Entry 5S54 (X-ray diffraction, 2.40 A resolution); this record covers chains B and E of the 6 polymer chains in the assembly.

[Chain B]
Name: Tubulin beta-2B chain
Source organism: Bos taurus
UniProtKB: Q6B856 (TBB2B_BOVIN); the author numbering skips numbers that UniProt does not, so the offset changes along the chain: 1-42 = UniProt 1-42; 45-360 = UniProt 43-358; 369-455 = UniProt 359-445
Sequence (445 residues; numbered 1 to 455; 10 numbers in that range are skipped by the numbering (no residue carries them; nothing is unmodelled there); the number before each row is that of its first residue):
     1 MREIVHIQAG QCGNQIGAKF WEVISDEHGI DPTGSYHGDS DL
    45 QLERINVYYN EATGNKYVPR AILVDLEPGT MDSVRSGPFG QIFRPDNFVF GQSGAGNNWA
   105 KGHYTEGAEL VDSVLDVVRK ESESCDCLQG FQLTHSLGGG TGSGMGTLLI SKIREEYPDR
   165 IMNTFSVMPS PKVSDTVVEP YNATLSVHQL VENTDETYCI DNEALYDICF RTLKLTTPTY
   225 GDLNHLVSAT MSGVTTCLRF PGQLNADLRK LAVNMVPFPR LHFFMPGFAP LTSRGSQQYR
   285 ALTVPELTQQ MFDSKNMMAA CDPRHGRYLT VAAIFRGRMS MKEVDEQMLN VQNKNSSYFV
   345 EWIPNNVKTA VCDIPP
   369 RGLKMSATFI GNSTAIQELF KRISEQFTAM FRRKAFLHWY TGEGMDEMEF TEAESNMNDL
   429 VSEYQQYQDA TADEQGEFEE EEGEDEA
Unresolved in the structure: 278-281, 438-455
Bound ions: Mg2+: Q11 (together with GDP); Ca2+: E113 (shared with 1 residue of chain C)
Ligand contacts:
  - GDP (guanosine-5'-diphosphate): G10, Q11, C12, Q15, I16, A99, N101, S140, G142, G143, G144, T145, G146, S147, V171, P173, V177, D179, E183, N206, L209, Y224, L227, N228
  - WLS (1-(pyridin-4-yl)-N-[(thiophen-2-yl)methyl]methanamine): I154, I157, R158, Y161, P162, D163, R164, I165, M166, N197, D199, R253
UniProt features mapped onto this chain:
  - motif: M1 to I4 (MREI motif)
  - binding site (GTP): Q11, E71, S140, G144, T145, G146, N206, N228
  - binding site (Mg(2+)): E71
  - modified residue: S40 (Phosphoserine), T57 (Phosphothreonine), K60 (N6-acetyllysine), S174 (Phosphoserine), T287 (Phosphothreonine), T292 (Phosphothreonine), R320 (Omega-N-methylarginine), E448 (5-glutamyl polyglutamate)
  - cross-link (Glycyl lysine isopeptide (Lys-Gly)): K60 (interchain with G-Cter in ubiquitin), K326 (interchain with G-Cter in ubiquitin)
From the paper describing this entry:
  - binding site for WLS: I154, I157, Y161, P162, M166, D199
  - conformationally variable residues (side-chain flip): R158

[Chain E]
Name: Stathmin-4
Source organism: Rattus norvegicus
UniProtKB: P63043 (STMN4_RAT); residues 5-145 here correspond to UniProt positions 49-189 (UniProt number = residue number + 44)
Sequence (143 residues; numbered 3 to 145; the number before each row is that of its first residue):
     3 MADMEVIELN KCTSGQSFEV ILKPPSFDGV PEFNASLPRR RDPSLEEIQK KLEAAEERRK
    63 YQEAELLKHL AEKREHEREV IQKAIEENNN FIKMAKEKLA QKMESNKENR EAHLAAMLER
   123 LQEKDKHAEE VRKNKELKEE ASR
Unresolved in the structure: 3-5, 29-43, 144-145
Sequence notes: initiating methionine (3); expression tag (4)
UniProt features mapped onto this chain:
  - modified residue: S46 (Phosphoserine)

[How chain B and chain E interact]
Pairs across the interface - 24 pairs, chain B then chain E:
  H107(B) - K75(E)  hydrogen bond
  Y108(B) - H78(E)  hydrogen bond
  Y108(B) - E79(E)
  Y108(B) - V82(E)  hydrophobic
  Y108(B) - I83(E)
  L152(B) - E79(E)
  S155(B) - L72(E)
  S155(B) - K75(E)
  S155(B) - R76(E)  hydrogen bond
  K156(B) - R76(E)
  K156(B) - E79(E)  salt bridge
  R158(B) - L68(E)
  R158(B) - L72(E)
  E159(B) - L72(E)
  E159(B) - R76(E)  salt bridge
  Q193(B) - K75(E)
  E196(B) - H71(E)  salt bridge
  T409(B) - E89(E)
  E411(B) - V82(E)
  E411(B) - A86(E)
  G412(B) - V82(E)
  G412(B) - K85(E)
  G412(B) - A86(E)
  E417(B) - H78(E)  salt bridge
Other interface residues (no listed pair), chain B (17 interface residues in all): T109, P162, G410, M413
Other interface residues (no listed pair), chain E (14 interface residues in all): E65, L69

[Summary]
17 residues of chain B face 14 of chain E across their interface; the contacts include 3 hydrogen bonds and 4
salt bridges. Polar pairs include K156(B)-E79(E), E159(B)-R76(E) and E196(B)-H71(E). Ligands of chain B: GDP
and compound WLS. The paper reports a binding site for WLS at I154(B), I157(B) and Y161(B) among others;
conformational variability at R158(B).
Here chain B is Tubulin beta-2B chain (Bos taurus) and chain E is Stathmin-4 (Rattus norvegicus). Entry 5S54
(Tubulin-Z2856434816-complex) was determined by X-ray diffraction, deposited together with 5S4L, 5S4M, 5S4N,
5S4O, 5S4P, 5S4Q and 52 further entries.
